PDB entry 6C7J | X-ray diffraction, 1.85 A resolution | chain A

== Chain A ==
Protein: cGMP-dependent 3', 5'-cyclic phosphodiesterase
Source organism: Homo sapiens
Notes: EC 3.1.4.17; fragment: phosphodiesterase 2A
UniProt: O00408 (PDE2A_HUMAN), isoform O00408-5; residues 579-917 here correspond to UniProt positions 323-661 (UniProt number = residue number - 256)
Chain sequence (342 residues; row label = number of the first residue in the row):
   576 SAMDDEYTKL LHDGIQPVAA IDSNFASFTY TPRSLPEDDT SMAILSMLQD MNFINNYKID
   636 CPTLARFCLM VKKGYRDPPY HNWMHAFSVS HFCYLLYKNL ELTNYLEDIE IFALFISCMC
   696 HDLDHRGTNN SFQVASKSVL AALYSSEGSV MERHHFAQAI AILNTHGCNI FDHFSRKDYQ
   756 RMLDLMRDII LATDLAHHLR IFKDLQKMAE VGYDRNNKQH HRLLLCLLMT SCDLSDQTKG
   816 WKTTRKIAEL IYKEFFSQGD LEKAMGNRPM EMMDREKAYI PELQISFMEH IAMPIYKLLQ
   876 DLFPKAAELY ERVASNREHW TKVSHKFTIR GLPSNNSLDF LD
Construct notes: expression tag (576-578)
Metal / ion sites: Zn2+: His-660, His-696, Asp-697, Asp-808; Mg2+ near Asp-697 (its only coordinating residue here)
Residues lining bound ligands: EPV (1-(5-tert-butoxy-2-chlorophenyl)-4-methyl-N-(2-methylpropyl)[1,2,4]triazolo[4,3-a]quinoxaline-8-carboxamide): Tyr-655, His-656, Ala-767, Thr-768, Asp-769, Leu-770, His-773, Thr-805, Asp-808, Leu-809, Gln-812, Ile-822, Ile-826, Tyr-827, Phe-830, Met-845, Met-847, Gln-859, Phe-862, Ile-866, Ile-870

== Summary ==
Bound to chain A: compound EPV. The Zn2+ site is built by His-660, His-696, Asp-697 and Asp-808.
Chain A is cGMP-dependent 3', 5'-cyclic phosphodiesterase (Homo sapiens); the structure, Crystal structure of
human phosphodiesterase 2A with
1-(5-tert-butoxy-2-chloro-phenyl)-N-isobutyl-4-methyl-[1,2,4]triazolo[4,3-a]quinoxaline-8-carboxamide, was
determined by X-ray diffraction together with 6C7D, 6C7E, 6C7F, 6C7G and 6C7I from the same study.
